PDB entry 5GAS | electron microscopy, 9.50 A resolution (very low resolution: no residue pairs are listed; an interface is given only as per-side residue counts) | chains K and L of the 26 polymer chains in the assembly

[Chain K]
Molecule: V-type ATP synthase subunit D
From: Thermus thermophilus
UniProtKB: Q72J74 (VATD_THET2); residue numbers follow UniProt; this construct covers 2-211
Amino-acid sequence (210 residues; each row starts with the number of its first residue):
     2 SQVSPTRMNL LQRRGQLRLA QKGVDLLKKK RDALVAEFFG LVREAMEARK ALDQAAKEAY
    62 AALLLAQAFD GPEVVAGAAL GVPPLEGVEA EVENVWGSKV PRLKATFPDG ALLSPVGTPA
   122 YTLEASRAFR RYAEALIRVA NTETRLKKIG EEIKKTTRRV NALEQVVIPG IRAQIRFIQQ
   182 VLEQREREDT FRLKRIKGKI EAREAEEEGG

[Chain L]
Molecule: V-type ATP synthase subunit F
From: Thermus thermophilus
UniProtKB: P74903 (VATF_THET8); residues 1-100 here = UniProt positions 1-100
Amino-acid sequence (100 residues; each row starts with the number of its first residue):
     1 MAVIADPETA QGFRLAGLEG YGASSAEEAQ SLLETLVERG GYALVAVDEA LLPDPERAVE
    61 RLMRGRDLPV LLPIAGLKEA FQGHDVEGYM RELVRKTIGF

[Interface between chain K and chain L]
At this resolution (10 A) residue pairs are not listed: 14 residues of chain K and 10 of chain L lie at the interface.

[In short]
The interface between chain K and chain L involves 14 residues on one side and 10 on the other.
Chain K is V-type ATP synthase subunit D and chain L is V-type ATP synthase subunit F, both from Thermus
thermophilus; the structure, Thermus thermophilus V/A-ATPase, conformation 2, was determined by electron
microscopy together with 5GAR from the same study.
